PDB entry 8HF1 | electron microscopy, 3.70 A resolution | chains A and D of the 13 polymer chains in the assembly

== Chain A (and D) ==
Name: Dicer-2, isoform A
Source organism: Drosophila melanogaster
Notes: EC 3.1.21.1, 3.1.26.-, 3.1.26.3, 3.6.1.3; chain D of this document is another copy of the same molecule, construct and numbering; everything in this record applies to it too
UniProtKB: A1ZAW0 (A1ZAW0_DROME); residue numbers follow UniProt; this construct covers 2-1722
Amino-acid sequence (1721 residues; numbered 2 to 1722; the number before each row is that of its first residue):
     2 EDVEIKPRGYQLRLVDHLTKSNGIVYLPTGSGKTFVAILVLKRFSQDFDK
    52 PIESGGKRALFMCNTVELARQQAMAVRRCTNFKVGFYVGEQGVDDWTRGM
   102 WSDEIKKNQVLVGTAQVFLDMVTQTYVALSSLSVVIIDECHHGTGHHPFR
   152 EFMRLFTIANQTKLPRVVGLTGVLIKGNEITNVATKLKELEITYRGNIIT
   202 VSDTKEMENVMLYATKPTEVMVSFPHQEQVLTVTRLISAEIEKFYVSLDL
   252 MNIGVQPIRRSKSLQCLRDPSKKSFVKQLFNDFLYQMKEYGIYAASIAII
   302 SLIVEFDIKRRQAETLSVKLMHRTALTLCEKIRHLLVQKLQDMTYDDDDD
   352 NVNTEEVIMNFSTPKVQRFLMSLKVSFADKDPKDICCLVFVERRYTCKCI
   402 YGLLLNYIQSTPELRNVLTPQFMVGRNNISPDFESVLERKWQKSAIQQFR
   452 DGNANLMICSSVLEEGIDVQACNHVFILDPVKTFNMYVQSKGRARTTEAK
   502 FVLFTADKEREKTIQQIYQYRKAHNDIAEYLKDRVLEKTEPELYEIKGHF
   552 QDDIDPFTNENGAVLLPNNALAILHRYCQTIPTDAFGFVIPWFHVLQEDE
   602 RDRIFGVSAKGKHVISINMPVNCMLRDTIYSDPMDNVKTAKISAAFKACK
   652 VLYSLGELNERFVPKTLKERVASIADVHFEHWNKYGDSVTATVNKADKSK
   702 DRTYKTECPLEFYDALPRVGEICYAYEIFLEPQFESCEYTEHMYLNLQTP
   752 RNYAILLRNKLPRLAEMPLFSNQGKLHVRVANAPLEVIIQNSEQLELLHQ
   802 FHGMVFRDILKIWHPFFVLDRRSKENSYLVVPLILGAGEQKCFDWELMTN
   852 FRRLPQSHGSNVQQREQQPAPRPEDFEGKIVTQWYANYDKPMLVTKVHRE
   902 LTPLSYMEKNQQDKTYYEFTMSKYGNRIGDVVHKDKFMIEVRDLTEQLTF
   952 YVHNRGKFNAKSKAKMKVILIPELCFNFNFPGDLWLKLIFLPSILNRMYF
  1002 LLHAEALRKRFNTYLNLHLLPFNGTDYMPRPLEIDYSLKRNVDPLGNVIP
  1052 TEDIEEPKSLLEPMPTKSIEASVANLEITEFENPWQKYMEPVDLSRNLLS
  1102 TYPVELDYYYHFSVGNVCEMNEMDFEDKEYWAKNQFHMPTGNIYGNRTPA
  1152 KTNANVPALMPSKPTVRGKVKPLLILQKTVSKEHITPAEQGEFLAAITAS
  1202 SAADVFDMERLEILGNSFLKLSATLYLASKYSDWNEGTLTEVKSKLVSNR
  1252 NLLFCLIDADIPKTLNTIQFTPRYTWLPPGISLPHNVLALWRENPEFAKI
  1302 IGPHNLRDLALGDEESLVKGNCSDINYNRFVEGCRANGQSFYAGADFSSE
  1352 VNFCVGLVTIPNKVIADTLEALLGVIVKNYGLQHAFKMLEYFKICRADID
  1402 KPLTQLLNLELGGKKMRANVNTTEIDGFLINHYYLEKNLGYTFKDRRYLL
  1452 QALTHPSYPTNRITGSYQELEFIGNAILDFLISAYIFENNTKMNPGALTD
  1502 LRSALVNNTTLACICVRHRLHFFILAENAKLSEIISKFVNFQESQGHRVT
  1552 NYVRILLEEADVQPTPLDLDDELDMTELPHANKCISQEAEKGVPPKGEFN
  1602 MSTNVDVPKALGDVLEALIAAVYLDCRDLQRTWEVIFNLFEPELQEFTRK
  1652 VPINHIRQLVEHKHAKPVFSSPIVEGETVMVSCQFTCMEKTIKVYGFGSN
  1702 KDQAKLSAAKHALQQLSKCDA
Unresolved in the structure: 1043-1168, 1560-1593
Differences from the reference sequence: conflict Asn-1217 (Asp in A1ZAW0), Asn-1476 (Asp in A1ZAW0)
What the authors report for this chain:
  - conformationally variable residues (order/disorder transition): Thr-1551 to Glu-1559, Val-1594 to Val-1608

== Interface between chain A and chain D ==
Residue-residue contacts (47; chain A residue first):
  Met-75(A) with Tyr-545(D), hydrophobic
  Arg-78(A) with Tyr-545(D)
  Arg-79(A) with Tyr-545(D)
  Asn-82(A) with Lys-548(D), hydrogen bond (backbone-side chain)
  Lys-84(A) with Gln-552(D), hydrogen bond
  Lys-441(A) with Lys-523(D); Asp-527(D); Glu-530(D)
  Asp-452(A) with Val-536(D)
  Asn-454(A) with Asp-534(D); Val-536(D)
  Phe-1298(A) with Ile-1431(D), hydrophobic
  Tyr-1328(A) with Asn-1432(D)
  Asn-1329(A) with Asn-1432(D), hydrogen bond; Tyr-1435(D)
  Val-1332(A) with Asn-1432(D)
  Glu-1333(A) with Arg-1520(D), salt bridge; His-1522(D), salt bridge; Phe-1523(D)
  Arg-1336(A) with Ile-1431(D); Phe-1523(D); Phe-1524(D)
  Gln-1340(A) with Ile-1525(D); Ala-1527(D); Glu-1528(D), hydrogen bond (side chain-backbone); Asn-1529(D); Ser-1533(D)
  Ser-1341(A) with Ile-254(D), hydrogen bond (side chain-backbone); Gly-255(D); Val-256(D), hydrogen bond (backbone-backbone)
  Phe-1342(A) with Ile-254(D); Val-256(D), hydrophobic; Ile-259(D), hydrophobic
  Tyr-1343(A) with Ala-1527(D), hydrogen bond (side chain-backbone)
  Ala-1344(A) with Ile-259(D), hydrophobic
  Gly-1345(A) with Ile-259(D)
  Phe-1348(A) with Asn-253(D)
  Lys-1667(A) with Glu-229(D)
  Val-1669(A) with Glu-229(D)
  Ser-1671(A) with Lys-509(D)
  Ser-1672(A) with Glu-510(D), hydrogen bond; Lys-513(D)
  Pro-1673(A) with Lys-513(D), hydrogen bond (backbone-side chain)
  Ile-1674(A) with Glu-512(D); Lys-513(D); Gln-516(D)
  Glu-1676(A) with Gln-516(D)
Also at the interface, not in a pair above, chain A (34 interface residues in all): Thr-81, Asn-1295, Glu-1297, Asn-1338, Phe-1670, Val-1675
Also at the interface, not in a pair above, chain D (37 interface residues in all): Asn-526, Leu-537, Gly-1428, Phe-1429, Tyr-1459, Leu-1526

== Overview ==
The interface between chain A and chain D involves 34 residues on one side and 37 on the other, with 9
hydrogen bonds and 2 salt bridges. Among the polar pairs are Glu-1333(A)/Arg-1520(D), Glu-1333(A)/His-1522(D)
and Asn-82(A)/Lys-548(D). The paper reports conformational variability at Thr-1551(A) and Val-1594(A).
Chain A and chain D are both Dicer-2, isoform A (Drosophila melanogaster); the structure, DmDcr-2/R2D2/LoqsPD
with 19bp-dsRNA in Trimer state, was determined by electron microscopy (same publication as 8HF0).
